8P4J - chain A; structure by X-ray diffraction, 1.91 A resolution.

# Chain A
Molecule: Alpha-1-antitrypsin
From: Homo sapiens
Reference sequence: P01009 (A1AT_HUMAN); residues 2-394 here correspond to UniProt positions 26-418 (UniProt number = residue number + 24)
Chain sequence (400 residues; row label = number of the first residue in the row; numbers below 1 keep their minus sign (His-5 is residue -5)):
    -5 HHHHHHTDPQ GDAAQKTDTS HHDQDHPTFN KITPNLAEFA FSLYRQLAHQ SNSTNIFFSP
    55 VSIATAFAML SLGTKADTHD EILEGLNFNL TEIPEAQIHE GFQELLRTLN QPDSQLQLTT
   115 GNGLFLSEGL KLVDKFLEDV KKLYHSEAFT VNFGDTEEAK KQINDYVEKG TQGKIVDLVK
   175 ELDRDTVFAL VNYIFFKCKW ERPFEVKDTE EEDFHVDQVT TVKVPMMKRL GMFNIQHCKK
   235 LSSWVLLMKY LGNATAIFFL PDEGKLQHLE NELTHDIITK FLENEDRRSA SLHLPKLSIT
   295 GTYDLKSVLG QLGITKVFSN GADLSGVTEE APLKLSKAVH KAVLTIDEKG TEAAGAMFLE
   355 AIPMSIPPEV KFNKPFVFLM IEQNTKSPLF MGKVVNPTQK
Disordered / not traced: -5 to 23, 105-110, 344-351, 394
Construct notes: expression tag (-5 to 1); engineered mutation Cys192 (Gly216 in P01009)
What the authors report for this chain:
  - mutagenesis - G192C: increased localization
  - conformationally variable residues (order/disorder transition, side-chain flip): Cys192, Tyr244, Lys343, Gly344 to Met351
  - contacts within the chain: Trp194-Lys343 (hydrogen bond)
  - mutagenesis - G192C (1.7-fold): decreased catalytic activity on alpha-chymotrypsin
  - mutagenesis - G192C: decreased stability

# Summary
From the paper: G192C increases localization; conformational variability at Cys192, Tyr244 and Lys343 among
others.
Chain A is Alpha-1-antitrypsin (Homo sapiens); the structure, Alpha-1-antitrypsin - Sydney variant (G192C),
was determined by X-ray diffraction (same publication as 8P4U).
